5Z3V - chains A and J of the 11 polymer chains in the assembly; structure by electron microscopy, 4.22 A resolution (low resolution: residue-level contacts below are approximate; hydrogen-bond / salt-bridge calls are withheld).

Chain A:
Molecule: Histone H3.2
From: Xenopus laevis
UniProtKB: P84233 (H32_XENLA); residues 1-135 here correspond to UniProt positions 2-136 (UniProt number = residue number + 1)
Sequence (135 residues; each row starts with the number of its first residue):
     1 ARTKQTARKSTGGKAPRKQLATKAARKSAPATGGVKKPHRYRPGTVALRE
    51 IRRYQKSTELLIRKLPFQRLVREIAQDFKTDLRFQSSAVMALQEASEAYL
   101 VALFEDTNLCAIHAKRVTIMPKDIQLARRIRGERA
Unresolved in the structure: 1-36, 135
Construct notes: conflict Ala102 (Gly103 in P84233)
Swiss-Prot annotation at these positions:
  - modified residue: Arg2 (Asymmetric dimethylarginine), Thr3 (Phosphothreonine), Lys4 (Allysine), Gln5 (5-glutamyl dopamine), Thr6 (Phosphothreonine), Arg8 (Citrulline), Lys9 (N6,N6,N6-trimethyllysine), Ser10 (ADP-ribosylserine), Thr11 (Phosphothreonine), Lys14 (N6-(2-hydroxyisobutyryl)lysine), Arg17 (Asymmetric dimethylarginine), Lys18 (N6-(2-hydroxyisobutyryl)lysine), Lys23 (N6-(2-hydroxyisobutyryl)lysine), Arg26 (Citrulline), Lys27 (N6,N6,N6-trimethyllysine), Ser28 (ADP-ribosylserine), Lys36 (N6,N6,N6-trimethyllysine), Lys37 (N6-methyllysine), Tyr41 (Phosphotyrosine), Lys56 (N6,N6,N6-trimethyllysine) and 8 more in UniProt
  - lipidation: Cys110 (S-palmitoyl cysteine)

Chain J:
Molecule: 167-nt DNA strand
Sequence (167 nucleotides; row label = number of the first residue in the row; numbers below 1 keep their minus sign (DA-19 is residue -19)):
   -19 ATCGTACTTCTCGACAAGCTTCAGGATGTATATATCTGACACGTGCCTGG
    31 AGACTAGGGAGTAATCCCCTTGGCGGTTAAAACGCGGGGGACAGCGCGTA
    81 CGTGCGTTTAAGCGGTGCTAGAGCTGTCTACGACCAATTGAGCGGCCTCG
   131 GCACCGGGATTCTCGAT
Unresolved in the structure: -19 to 0, 147

How chain A and chain J interact:
Residue-residue contacts (20):
  His39(A) - DC144(J)
  Arg40(A) - DG66(J)
  Arg40(A) - DC144(J)
  Tyr41(A) - DC144(J)
  Arg42(A) - DC144(J)
  Thr45(A) - DC144(J)
  Arg63(A) - DA60(J)
  Arg72(A) - DT51(J)
  Arg83(A) - DT50(J)
  Arg83(A) - DT51(J)
  Phe84(A) - DT50(J)
  Phe84(A) - DT51(J)
  Gln85(A) - DT50(J)
  Ser86(A) - DT50(J)
  Arg116(A) - DA71(J)
  Arg116(A) - DC72(J)
  Val117(A) - DG70(J)
  Val117(A) - DA71(J)
  Thr118(A) - DA71(J)
  Met120(A) - DC72(J)
Interface residues without a listed pair, chain A (17 interface residues in all): Leu82, Lys115
Interface residues without a listed pair, chain J (11 interface residues in all): DG69, DT143, DG145

Overview:
Chain A and chain J form an interface of 17 and 11 residues respectively.
Here chain A is Histone H3.2 (Xenopus laevis) and chain J is a 167-nt DNA strand. Entry 5Z3V (Structure of
Snf2-nucleosome complex at shl-2 in ADP BeFx state) was determined by electron microscopy (same publication as
5Z3U, 5Z3L, 5Z3O, 6IY2 and 6IY3).
